1CQT - chains M and I of the 4 polymer chains in the assembly; structure by X-ray diffraction, 3.20 A resolution.

== Chain M ==
Molecule: 15-nt DNA strand
Sequence (15 nucleotides; each row starts with the number of its first residue):
   201 TGTATGCAAA TAAGG

== Chain I ==
Molecule: Pou domain, class 2, associating factor 1
From: Homo sapiens
Notes: fragment: oca-b peptide, residues 1-44
UniProt: Q16633 (OBF1_HUMAN); residues 285-328 here correspond to UniProt positions 1-44 (UniProt number = residue number - 284)
Chain sequence (44 residues; row label = number of the first residue in the row):
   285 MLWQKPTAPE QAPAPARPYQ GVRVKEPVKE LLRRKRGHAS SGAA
Unresolved in the structure: 285-299, 322-328
From the paper describing this entry:
  - binding site for the 15-nt DNA strand (chain M): Tyr-303, Gln-304, Val-306
  - specificity-determining residues: Val-306
  - binding site for the 15-nt DNA strand: Val-306, Val-308, Lys-309
  - contacts within the chain: Tyr-303/Arg-307

== How chain M and chain I interact ==
Contacting residue pairs - 7 pairs, chain M then chain I:
  DG206(M) with Tyr-303(I), phosphate contact
  DC207(M) with Tyr-303(I), phosphate contact; Gln-304(I), phosphate contact; Gly-305(I), base contact
  DA208(M) with Gln-304(I), phosphate contact; Gly-305(I), base contact; Val-306(I), hydrogen bond to the base
Interface residues without a listed pair, chain M (4 interface residues in all): DA209

== Summary ==
Chain M and chain I each contribute 4 residues to their interface, with 1 hydrogen bond. The hydrogen-bonded
pair is DA208(M)/Val-306(I). From the paper: a binding site for the 15-nt DNA strand (chain M) at Tyr-303(I),
Gln-304(I) and Val-306(I); a binding site for the 15-nt DNA strand at Val-306(I), Val-308(I) and Lys-309(I).
Here chain M is a 15-nt DNA strand and chain I is Pou domain, class 2, associating factor 1 (Homo sapiens).
Entry 1CQT (Crystal structure of a ternary complex containing an oca-B peptide, the oct-1 pou domain, and an
...) was determined by X-ray diffraction.
